1YP3 - chains C and D of the 4 polymer chains in the assembly; structure by X-ray diffraction, 2.60 A resolution.

== Chain C (and D) ==
Molecule: Glucose-1-phosphate adenylyltransferase small subunit
From: Solanum tuberosum
Notes: EC 2.7.7.27; chain D of this document is another copy of the same molecule, construct and numbering; everything in this record applies to it too
UniProt: P23509 (GLGS_SOLTU); residues 2-451 here correspond to UniProt positions 72-521 (UniProt number = residue number + 70)
Chain sequence (451 residues; numbered 1 to 451; the number before each row is that of its first residue):
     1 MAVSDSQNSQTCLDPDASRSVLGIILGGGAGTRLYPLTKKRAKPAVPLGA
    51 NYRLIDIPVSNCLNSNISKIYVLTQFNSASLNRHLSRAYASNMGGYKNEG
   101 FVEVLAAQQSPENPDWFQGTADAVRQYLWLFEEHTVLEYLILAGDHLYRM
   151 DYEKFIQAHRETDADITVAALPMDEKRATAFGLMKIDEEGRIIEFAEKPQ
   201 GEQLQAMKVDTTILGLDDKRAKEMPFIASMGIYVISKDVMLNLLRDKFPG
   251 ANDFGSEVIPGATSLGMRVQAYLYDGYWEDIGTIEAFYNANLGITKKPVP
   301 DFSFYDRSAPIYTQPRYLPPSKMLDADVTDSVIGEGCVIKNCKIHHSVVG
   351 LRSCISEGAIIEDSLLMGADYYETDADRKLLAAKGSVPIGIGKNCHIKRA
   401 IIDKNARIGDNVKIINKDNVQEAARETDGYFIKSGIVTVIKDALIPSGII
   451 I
Not modelled in the structure: 1-9, 92-98 (chain D: 1-12, 90-97, 113-118)
Construct notes: initiating methionine (1)
UniProt features mapped onto this chain:
  - region: Thr374 to Lys384 (Allosteric regulation)
  - binding site (substrate): Lys198
Ligand contacts: ATP (adenosine-5'-triphosphate): Leu26, Gly27, Gly28, Gly29, Lys43, Leu73, Thr74, Gln75, Gln118, Gly119, Thr120, Ala123, Ala143, Gly144, Asp145, His146, Met230, Gly231, Tyr233, Asp253, Phe254, Gly255, Ser256
What the authors report for this chain:
  - binding site for ATP: Leu26, Gly28, Gly29, Gln118, Gly119
  - mutagenesis - D145N: decreased catalytic activity (citing earlier work)
  - catalytic residues: Asp145, Lys198, Asp280 (proposed by the authors, not directly observed)

== Chain C / chain D interface ==
Contacting residue pairs (57):
  Gly49(C) with Pro320(D)
  Asn51(C) with Pro320(D)
  Tyr52(C) with Pro319(D)
  Ile294(C) with Lys322(D)
  Lys297(C) with Leu324(D)
  Pro300(C) with Lys322(D)
  Tyr305(C) with Tyr317(D); Pro319(D); Tyr372(D), hydrophobic
  Arg307(C) with Tyr372(D); Thr374(D); Asp377(D), salt bridge
  Tyr312(C) with Tyr317(D), hydrophobic
  Thr313(C) with Tyr317(D)
  Tyr317(C) with Tyr305(D); Tyr312(D), hydrophobic; Thr313(D)
  Pro319(C) with Tyr305(D)
  Pro320(C) with Gly49(D); Asn51(D); Ile333(D); Gly334(D)
  Ser321(C) with Val332(D); Ile333(D), hydrogen bond (backbone-backbone)
  Lys322(C) with Val332(D)
  Met323(C) with Met323(D), hydrophobic; Thr329(D); Asp330(D), hydrogen bond (backbone-backbone); Ser331(D), hydrogen bond (backbone-backbone); Ile333(D), hydrophobic
  Leu324(C) with Thr329(D); Asp330(D), hydrogen bond (backbone-backbone)
  Asp325(C) with Val328(D); Thr329(D)
  Ala326(C) with Ala326(D); Asp327(D); Val328(D), hydrogen bond (backbone-backbone)
  Asp327(C) with Ala326(D); Asp327(D)
  Val328(C) with Met323(D), hydrophobic; Asp325(D); Ala326(D), hydrogen bond (backbone-backbone)
  Thr329(C) with Met323(D); Leu324(D); Asp325(D)
  Asp330(C) with Met323(D), hydrogen bond (backbone-backbone); Leu324(D), hydrogen bond (backbone-backbone)
  Ser331(C) with Ser321(D); Lys322(D); Met323(D), hydrogen bond (backbone-backbone)
  Val332(C) with Pro320(D), hydrophobic; Ser321(D)
  Ile333(C) with Pro320(D); Ser321(D), hydrogen bond (backbone-backbone)
  Tyr372(C) with Tyr305(D), hydrophobic; Arg307(D), hydrogen bond (backbone-side chain)
  Thr374(C) with Arg307(D)
Interface residues without a listed pair, chain C (37 interface residues in all): Ala50, Thr295, Lys296, Val299, Ile311, Pro315, Leu318, Gly334, Tyr371
Interface residues without a listed pair, chain D (35 interface residues in all): Ala50, Tyr52, Ala88, Ile294, Pro315, Arg316, Leu318, Tyr371, Asp375

== Summary ==
37 residues of chain C and 35 residues of chain D are in contact, with 11 hydrogen bonds and 1 salt bridge.
Among the polar pairs are Arg307(C)-Asp377(D), Tyr372(C)-Arg307(D) and Ser321(C)-Ile333(D). Chain C binds ATP.
The paper reports catalytic residues Asp145(C), Lys198(C) and Asp280(C); D145N of chain C reduces catalytic
activity.
Both chains are Glucose-1-phosphate adenylyltransferase small subunit (Solanum tuberosum). Entry 1YP3 (Crystal
structure of potato tuber ADP-glucose pyrophosphorylase in complex with ATP) was determined by X-ray
diffraction together with 1YP2 and 1YP4 from the same study.
